Entry 6AU5 (X-ray diffraction, 2.48 A resolution); this record covers chains A and B of the 3 polymer chains in the assembly.

== Chain A ==
Protein: cetuximab Fab light chain
From: Mus musculus
UniProtKB: P01834 (IGKC_HUMAN); residues 108-213 here correspond to UniProt positions 1-106 (UniProt number = residue number - 107)
Chain sequence (213 residues; row label = number of the first residue in the row):
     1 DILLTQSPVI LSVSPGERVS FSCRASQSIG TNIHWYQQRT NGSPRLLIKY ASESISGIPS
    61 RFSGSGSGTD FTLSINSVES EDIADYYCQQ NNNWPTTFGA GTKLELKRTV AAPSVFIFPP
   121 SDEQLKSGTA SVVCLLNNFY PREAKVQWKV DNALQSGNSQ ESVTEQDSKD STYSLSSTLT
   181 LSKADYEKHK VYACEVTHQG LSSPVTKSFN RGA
Unresolved in the structure: 213
Differences from the reference sequence: conflict A213 (Glu106 in P01834)
Disulfides: C23-C88, C134-C194

== Chain B ==
Protein: cetuximab Fab heavy chain
From: Mus musculus
UniProtKB: S6B291 (S6B291_HUMAN); residues 108-221 here correspond to UniProt positions 125-238 (UniProt number = residue number + 17)
Chain sequence (221 residues; each row starts with the number of its first residue):
     1 QVQLKQSGPG LVQPSQSLSI TCTVSGFSLT NYGVHWVRQS PGKGLEWLGV IWSGGNTDYN
    61 TPFTSRLSIN KDNSKSQVFF KMNSLQSNDT AIYYCARALT YYDYEFAYWG QGTLVTVSAA
   121 STKGPSVFPL APSSKSTSGG TAALGCLVKD YFPEPVTVSW NSGALTSGVH TFPAVLQSSG
   181 LYSLSSVVTV PSSSLGTQTY ICNVNHKPSN TKVDKRVEPK S
Unresolved in the structure: 221
Differences from the reference sequence: conflict A119 (Ser136 in S6B291)
Disulfides: C22-C95, C146-C202

== How chain A and chain B interact ==
Contacting residue pairs - 73 pairs, chain A then chain B:
  H34(A) - E105(B)
  Y36(A) - E105(B)
  Y36(A) - F106(B)  hydrogen bond (side chain-backbone)
  Y36(A) - W109(B)  hydrophobic
  Q38(A) - Q39(B)  hydrogen bond
  Q38(A) - Y94(B)  hydrogen bond
  S43(A) - Y94(B)
  S43(A) - W109(B)
  S43(A) - G110(B)  hydrogen bond (side chain-backbone)
  S43(A) - Q111(B)  hydrogen bond (side chain-backbone)
  P44(A) - Y94(B)
  P44(A) - W109(B)  hydrogen bond (backbone-side chain)
  L46(A) - E105(B)
  L46(A) - F106(B)
  L46(A) - A107(B)  hydrophobic
  K49(A) - L99(B)
  Y50(A) - D103(B)  hydrogen bond
  Y50(A) - E105(B)
  Y87(A) - Q39(B)
  Y87(A) - L45(B)  hydrophobic
  Q89(A) - Y104(B)  hydrogen bond (side chain-backbone)
  Q89(A) - F106(B)
  N91(A) - Y104(B)
  W94(A) - W47(B)
  W94(A) - Y59(B)
  W94(A) - T61(B)
  P95(A) - W47(B)  hydrophobic
  P95(A) - N60(B)
  T96(A) - W47(B)
  F98(A) - L45(B)  hydrophobic
  F116(A) - K135(B)
  F116(A) - S136(B)
  F116(A) - S138(B)
  F116(A) - A143(B)  hydrophobic
  I117(A) - K135(B)  hydrogen bond (backbone-backbone)
  F118(A) - L130(B)  hydrophobic
  F118(A) - A131(B)
  F118(A) - S136(B)
  F118(A) - A143(B)
  S121(A) - F128(B)
  S121(A) - P129(B)
  D122(A) - K220(B)  salt bridge
  E123(A) - V127(B)
  E123(A) - F128(B)
  E123(A) - P129(B)
  E123(A) - K215(B)  salt bridge
  Q124(A) - F128(B)
  Q124(A) - K149(B)
  S131(A) - L147(B)
  S131(A) - K149(B)
  V133(A) - L130(B)  hydrophobic
  L135(A) - F172(B)  hydrophobic
  L135(A) - V187(B)  hydrophobic
  N137(A) - H170(B)
  N137(A) - T189(B)
  N138(A) - H170(B)  hydrogen bond
  Q160(A) - V175(B)
  Q160(A) - L176(B)  hydrogen bond (side chain-backbone)
  Q160(A) - Q177(B)
  E161(A) - V175(B)
  S162(A) - F172(B)
  S162(A) - P173(B)  hydrogen bond (side chain-backbone)
  S162(A) - V175(B)
  V163(A) - P173(B)
  T164(A) - F172(B)
  D167(A) - H170(B)
  S174(A) - H170(B)
  S174(A) - F172(B)
  L175(A) - F172(B)
  S176(A) - F172(B)
  K207(A) - K135(B)
  S208(A) - K135(B)  hydrogen bond (backbone-side chain)
  F209(A) - K135(B)
Also at the interface, not in a pair above, chain A (43 interface residues in all): G42, I55, V115, T129
Also at the interface, not in a pair above, chain B (42 interface residues in all): E46, G112, T137, L144, S185

== Overview ==
43 residues of chain A and 42 residues of chain B are in contact, with 13 hydrogen bonds and 2 salt bridges.
Polar pairs include D122(A)-K220(B), E123(A)-K215(B) and Y36(A)-F106(B).
Here chain A is cetuximab Fab light chain and chain B is cetuximab Fab heavy chain, both from Mus musculus.
Entry 6AU5 (Structure of cetuximab with aminoheptanoic acid-linked n-butylarginine meditope variant) was
determined by X-ray diffraction (same publication as 6AXP, 6AYN, 6AZK and 6AZL).
